PDB entry 6MUT | electron microscopy, 3.10 A resolution | chains D and F of the 8 polymer chains in the assembly

[Chain D]
Protein: Uncharacterized protein Csm3
From: Thermococcus onnurineus
UniProt: B6YWC0 (B6YWC0_THEON); residue numbers follow UniProt; this construct covers 1-290
Sequence (291 residues; numbered 0 to 290; the number before each row is that of its first residue; numbering starts at 0):
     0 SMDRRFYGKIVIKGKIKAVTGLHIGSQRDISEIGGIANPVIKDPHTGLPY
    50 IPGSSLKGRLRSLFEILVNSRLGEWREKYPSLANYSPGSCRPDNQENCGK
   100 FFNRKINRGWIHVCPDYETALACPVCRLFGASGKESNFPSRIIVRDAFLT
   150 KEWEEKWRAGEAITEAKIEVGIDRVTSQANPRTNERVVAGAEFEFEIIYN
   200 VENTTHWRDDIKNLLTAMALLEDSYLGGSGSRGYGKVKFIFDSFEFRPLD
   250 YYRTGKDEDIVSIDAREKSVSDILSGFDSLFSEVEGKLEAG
Unresolved in the structure: 0, 27-35, 169-179, 288-290
Construct notes: expression tag (0); engineered mutation A36 (Asp in B6YWC0)
Bound ions: Zn2+: H111, C113, C122, C125
What the authors report for this chain:
  - mutagenesis - K56A/R60A: decreased catalytic activity
  - mutagenesis - H22A, K41A, R181A, G226A/G227A: unchanged catalytic activity
  - mutagenesis - D36A: abolished catalytic activity

[Chain F]
Protein: Uncharacterized protein Csm5
From: Thermococcus onnurineus
UniProt: B6YWC2 (B6YWC2_THEON); residue numbers follow UniProt; this construct covers 1-397
Sequence (403 residues; row label = number of the first residue in the row):
     1 MTERTLKVLSPLHIGTGNELTPVDIYPRENIIHVLDTERLVNDLMNLGVE
    51 LNEILALLKNPPGDAYIWKGYIEEFHLDPSDYSIYTLKIHGKIGRKSMQI
   101 KEFIKLNGRPYIPGSSLKGAIRTAVLYKALKECGDARAVMRVVSKVNGDV
   151 ARDIGRSEDVLDYYMSFLSRARIDRKRADDLLEAIVFGMEPDRRSKIRYE
   201 PKRDPMKALIVRDSKPVGRKHLAVYHVEVIGNPQPIPIWVEAIEPGAATD
   251 VEIHVDTEALRLNADYFNGLLWECLKERGEPGEVFEDFLWEAVDEFYTAV
   301 MKYETIEVQKFGRYTSQVRSFYASLEDHSGHVLRLGWGSGWLAMTIGLLL
   351 VEKGYKWENVRKKLGLGKKPGGSGFSREFPKTRRLADGMPMGWVVLEHHH
   401 HHH
Unresolved in the structure: 49, 63-64, 92-94, 134, 157-158, 170-174, 312-315, 370-371, 398-403
Construct notes: expression tag (398-403)

[Chain D / chain F interface]
Pairs across the interface (30):
  T19(D) - D213(F)
  I65(D) - E258(F)
  N68(D) - L262(F)
  S69(D) - E258(F)  hydrogen bond
  R90(D) - Y266(F)
  E164(D) - K105(F)
  E164(D) - L106(F)
  K166(D) - I104(F)
  K166(D) - Y111(F)  hydrogen bond
  K166(D) - P113(F)
  I167(D) - T16(F)
  E168(D) - S115(F)  hydrogen bond
  R185(D) - D213(F)  salt bridge
  V187(D) - L106(F)
  A188(D) - L106(F)  hydrophobic
  D222(D) - R212(F)  hydrogen bond (backbone-side chain)
  S223(D) - R212(F)  hydrogen bond (backbone-side chain)
  Y224(D) - R212(F)
  S230(D) - K118(F)
  S230(D) - L209(F)
  S230(D) - V211(F)  hydrogen bond (backbone-backbone)
  R231(D) - G114(F)
  R231(D) - S115(F)
  R231(D) - K118(F)
  R231(D) - V211(F)
  R231(D) - D213(F)
  G232(D) - V211(F)  hydrogen bond (backbone-backbone)
  G232(D) - R212(F)
  G232(D) - D213(F)
  K235(D) - E252(F)  salt bridge
Interface residues without a listed pair, chain D (20 interface residues in all): G229
Interface residues without a listed pair, chain F (20 interface residues in all): G17, I210, H254

[Overview]
The chain D/chain F interface involves 20 residues from each chain, with 7 hydrogen bonds and 2 salt bridges.
Among the polar pairs are R185(D)-D213(F), K235(D)-E252(F) and S69(D)-E258(F). The paper reports that
K56A/R60A of chain D reduce catalytic activity; D36A of chain D abolishes catalytic activity; 6 substitutions
were tested in all.
Here chain D is Uncharacterized protein Csm3 and chain F is Uncharacterized protein Csm5, both from
Thermococcus onnurineus. Entry 6MUT (Cryo-EM structure of ternary Csm-crRNA-target RNA with anti-tag sequence
complex in type III-A CRISPR-Cas system) was determined by electron microscopy together with 6MUA, 6MUU, 6MUR
and 6MUS from the same study.
